Entry 6TQZ (X-ray diffraction, 2.10 A resolution); this record covers chains A and B.

[Chain A (and B)]
Molecule: Ribonucleoside-diphosphate reductase subunit beta
From: Bacillus anthracis
Notes: EC 1.17.4.1; chain B of this document is another copy of the same molecule, construct and numbering; everything in this record applies to it too
UniProt: Q81TB4 (Q81TB4_BACAN); residues 1-322 here = UniProt positions 1-322
Chain sequence (322 residues; each row starts with the number of its first residue):
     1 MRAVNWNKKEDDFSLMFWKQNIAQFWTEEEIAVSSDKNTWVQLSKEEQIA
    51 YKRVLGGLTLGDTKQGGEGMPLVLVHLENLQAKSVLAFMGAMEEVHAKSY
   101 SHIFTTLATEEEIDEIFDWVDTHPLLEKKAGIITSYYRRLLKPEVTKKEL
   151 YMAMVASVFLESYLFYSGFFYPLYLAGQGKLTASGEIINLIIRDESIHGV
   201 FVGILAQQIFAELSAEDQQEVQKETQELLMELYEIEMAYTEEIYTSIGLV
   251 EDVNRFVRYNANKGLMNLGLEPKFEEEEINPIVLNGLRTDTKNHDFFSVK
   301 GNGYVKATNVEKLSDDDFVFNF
Not modelled in the structure: 276-277, 288-322 (chain B: 288-322)
Differences from the reference sequence: variant G61 (Leu in Q81TB4)
Metal / ion sites: Mn2+: D62, E93, E195; Fe2+: E93, E161, E195, H198
From the paper describing this entry:
  - Mn2+ coordination: D62, H96
  - Fe2+ coordination: E161
  - catalytic residues: Y100 (citing earlier work)

[Chain A / chain B interface]
Pairs across the interface (89; chain A residue first):
  M1(A) with L60(B); V120(B); D121(B), hydrogen bond (backbone-side chain); E127(B), hydrogen bond (backbone-side chain); A130(B), hydrophobic
  R2(A) with L60(B); T63(B); D121(B), hydrogen bond (backbone-side chain)
  A3(A) with T59(B); L60(B); T63(B); F117(B)
  V4(A) with T59(B); T63(B), hydrogen bond (backbone-side chain); A97(B), hydrophobic; F117(B)
  N5(A) with I113(B); F117(B)
  W6(A) with K98(B); S101(B), hydrogen bond (backbone-side chain)
  N7(A) with S101(B), hydrogen bond (side chain-backbone); T105(B), hydrogen bond; I113(B)
  L15(A) with K98(B)
  W18(A) with E28(B), hydrogen bond; V95(B), hydrophobic; K98(B)
  I22(A) with T27(B)
  F25(A) with F25(B), hydrophobic
  T27(A) with I22(B)
  E28(A) with W18(B), hydrogen bond
  E29(A) with K19(B), salt bridge
  T59(A) with A3(B); V4(B)
  L60(A) with M1(B); R2(B); A3(B), hydrophobic
  T63(A) with R2(B); A3(B); V4(B), hydrogen bond (side chain-backbone)
  K64(A) with M1(B)
  G67(A) with L74(B); V75(B); K83(B), hydrogen bond (backbone-side chain)
  P71(A) with P71(B), hydrophobic
  L72(A) with V75(B), hydrophobic
  L74(A) with G67(B)
  V75(A) with G67(B)
  K83(A) with G67(B), hydrogen bond (side chain-backbone)
  S84(A) with E94(B), hydrogen bond
  A87(A) with A91(B); E94(B)
  F88(A) with F25(B), hydrophobic; A91(B), hydrophobic
  A91(A) with A87(B); F88(B), hydrophobic; A91(B), hydrophobic
  E94(A) with W18(B); S84(B), hydrogen bond; A87(B)
  V95(A) with W18(B)
  A97(A) with V4(B), hydrophobic
  K98(A) with W6(B); L15(B); W18(B)
  S101(A) with W6(B), hydrogen bond (side chain-backbone); N7(B)
  T105(A) with N7(B), hydrogen bond
  I113(A) with N5(B); N7(B)
  D114(A) with N5(B)
  F117(A) with A3(B); V4(B); N5(B)
  V120(A) with M1(B)
  D121(A) with M1(B), hydrogen bond (side chain-backbone); R2(B), hydrogen bond (side chain-backbone)
  E127(A) with M1(B), hydrogen bond (side chain-backbone)
  A130(A) with M1(B), hydrophobic
  R138(A) with P143(B)
  L140(A) with L141(B)
  L141(A) with H76(B); L140(B); L141(B); K142(B), hydrogen bond (backbone-backbone); P143(B)
  K142(A) with L141(B)
  P143(A) with R138(B); L141(B)
Also at the interface, not in a pair above, chain A (56 interface residues in all): K8, G56, G66, E68, H76, L80, G90, F104, G131, T134
Also at the interface, not in a pair above, chain B (56 interface residues in all): K8, G56, K64, G66, E68, L72, L80, G90, F104, D114, G131, T134

[Summary]
The chain A/chain B interface involves 56 residues from each chain, with 20 hydrogen bonds and 1 salt bridge.
Polar contacts include E29(A)-K19(B), M1(A)-D121(B) and M1(A)-E127(B). D62(A), E93(A) and E195(A) form the
Mn2+ site. E93(A), E161(A), E195(A) and H198(A) coordinate Fe2+. From the paper: the catalytic residue
Y100(A); Mn2+ coordination by D62(A) and H96(A).
Chain A and chain B are both Ribonucleoside-diphosphate reductase subunit beta (Bacillus anthracis); the
structure, Crystal structure of ribonucleotide reductase NrdF L61G variant from Bacillus anthracis aerobically
soaked with Fe(II) and ..., was determined by X-ray diffraction, deposited together with 6TQV, 6TQW, 6TQX and
6TQY.
